Entry 9CXH (electron microscopy, 3.10 A resolution); this record covers chains A and B of the 4 polymer chains in the assembly.

# Chain A (and B)
Molecule: Cone cGMP-specific 3', 5'-cyclic phosphodiesterase subunit alpha'
Organism: Homo sapiens
Notes: EC 3.1.4.35; chain B of this document is another copy of the same molecule, construct and numbering; everything in this record applies to it too
Reference sequence: P51160 (PDE6C_HUMAN); numbering as in UniProt (aligned over 2-830)
Sequence (843 residues; row label = number of the first residue in the row; numbers below 1 keep their minus sign (Gly-12 is residue -12)):
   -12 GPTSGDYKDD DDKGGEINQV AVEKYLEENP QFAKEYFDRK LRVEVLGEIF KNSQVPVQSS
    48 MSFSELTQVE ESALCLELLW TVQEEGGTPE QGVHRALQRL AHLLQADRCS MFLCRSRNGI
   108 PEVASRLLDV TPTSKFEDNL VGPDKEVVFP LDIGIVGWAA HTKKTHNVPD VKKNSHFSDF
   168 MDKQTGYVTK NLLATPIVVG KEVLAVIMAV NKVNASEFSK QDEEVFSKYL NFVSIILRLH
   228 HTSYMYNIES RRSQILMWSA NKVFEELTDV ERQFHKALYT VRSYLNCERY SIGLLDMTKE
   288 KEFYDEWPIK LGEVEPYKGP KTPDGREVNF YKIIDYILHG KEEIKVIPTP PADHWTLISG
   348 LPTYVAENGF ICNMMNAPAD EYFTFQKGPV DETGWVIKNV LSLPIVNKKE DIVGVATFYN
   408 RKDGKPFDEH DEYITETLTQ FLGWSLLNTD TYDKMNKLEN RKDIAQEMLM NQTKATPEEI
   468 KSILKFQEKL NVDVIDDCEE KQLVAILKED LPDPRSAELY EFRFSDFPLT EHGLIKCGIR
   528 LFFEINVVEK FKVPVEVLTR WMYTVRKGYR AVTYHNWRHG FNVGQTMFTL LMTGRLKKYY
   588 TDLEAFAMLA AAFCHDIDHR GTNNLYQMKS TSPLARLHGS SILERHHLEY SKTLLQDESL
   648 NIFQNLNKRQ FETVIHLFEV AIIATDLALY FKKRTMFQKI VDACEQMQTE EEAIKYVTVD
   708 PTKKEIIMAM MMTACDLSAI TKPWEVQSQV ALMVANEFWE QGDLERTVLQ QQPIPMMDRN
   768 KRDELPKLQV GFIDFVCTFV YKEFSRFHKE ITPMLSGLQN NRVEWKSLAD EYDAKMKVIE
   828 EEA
Not modelled in the structure: -12 to 17, 826-830 (chain B: -12 to 32, 824-830)
Sequence notes: expression tag (-12 to 1)
Bound ions: Zn2+: His566, His602, Asp603, Asp723 (together with guanosine-5'-monophosphate); Mg2+: Asp603 (together with guanosine-5'-monophosphate)
Ligand contacts:
  - guanosine-5'-monophosphate (5GP): Tyr561, His562, His566, His602, Asp603, His606, Thr672, Leu674, Asp723, Leu724, Ile727, Val741, Phe745, Met763, Gln776, Phe779
  - cyclic guanosine monophosphate (PCG): Arg95, Cys96, Ser97, Phe99, Leu115, Asp116, Phe136, Gly141, Ile142, Val143, His163, Phe164, Ser165, Met168, Asp169, Thr172, Tyr174, Thr176, Leu179, Met195
UniProt features mapped onto this chain:
  - active site: His562 (Proton donor)
  - binding site (3',5'-cyclic GMP): Ser97, Asp116, Asp169 to Thr172, Thr176
  - binding site (a divalent metal cation): His566, His602, Asp603, Asp723
Reported in the primary citation:
  - disease-associated variants - R29W, Y323N (citing earlier work)
  - contacts within the chain: His262-Tyr323 (hydrogen bond)
  - binding site for guanosine-5'-monophosphate: Val741, Phe745, Gln776, Phe779
  - mutagenesis - L115F: increased binding to cyclic guanosine monophosphate

# How chain A and chain B interact
Contacting residue pairs (176; chain A residue first):
  Glu22(A) - Phe50(B)
  Asp25(A) - Phe50(B)
  Arg26(A) - Gln92(B)  hydrogen bond (backbone-side chain)
  Lys27(A) - Gln92(B)
  Arg29(A) - Thr54(B)
  Arg29(A) - Glu57(B)  salt bridge
  Arg29(A) - Arg86(B)
  Val30(A) - Gln208(B)
  Val30(A) - Asp209(B)
  Val30(A) - Val212(B)  hydrophobic
  Glu31(A) - Gln208(B)  hydrogen bond
  Val32(A) - Ser51(B)
  Leu33(A) - Thr54(B)
  Leu33(A) - Glu58(B)
  Leu33(A) - Leu90(B)  hydrophobic
  Ile36(A) - Gln55(B)
  Phe37(A) - Glu58(B)
  Phe37(A) - Lys215(B)
  Gln55(A) - Val56(B)
  Val56(A) - Glu52(B)
  Val56(A) - Gln55(B)
  Ser59(A) - Gln55(B)  hydrogen bond (side chain-backbone)
  Ser59(A) - Val56(B)
  Ser59(A) - Ser59(B)  hydrogen bond
  Ala60(A) - Gln55(B)
  Cys62(A) - Leu63(B)  hydrophobic
  Leu63(A) - Ser59(B)
  Leu66(A) - Cys62(B)  hydrophobic
  Leu66(A) - Leu63(B)  hydrophobic
  Leu66(A) - Leu66(B)  hydrophobic
  Leu66(A) - Phe219(B)  hydrophobic
  Gln70(A) - Asn218(B)
  Gln70(A) - Ile222(B)
  Gly187(A) - Glu72(B)
  Asn218(A) - Trp67(B)
  Asn218(A) - Gln70(B)
  Phe219(A) - Leu63(B)  hydrophobic
  Phe219(A) - Trp67(B)  hydrophobic
  Ile222(A) - Val69(B)  hydrophobic
  Ile222(A) - Gln70(B)
  Arg225(A) - Gln70(B)
  Leu226(A) - Arg225(B)
  Leu226(A) - Leu226(B)  hydrophobic
  Thr229(A) - Thr229(B)
  Ser230(A) - Thr229(B)
  Met232(A) - Tyr233(B)
  Tyr233(A) - Met232(B)  hydrophobic
  Tyr233(A) - Tyr233(B)
  Tyr233(A) - Glu236(B)
  Glu236(A) - Tyr233(B)
  Glu236(A) - Glu236(B)
  Glu236(A) - Ser237(B)
  Glu236(A) - Ser240(B)
  Ser237(A) - Glu236(B)
  Arg239(A) - Ser240(B)
  Arg239(A) - Gln241(B)  hydrogen bond
  Arg239(A) - Met244(B)
  Ser240(A) - Glu236(B)  hydrogen bond
  Ser240(A) - Arg239(B)  hydrogen bond
  Ser240(A) - Ser240(B)  hydrogen bond (backbone-side chain)
  Ser240(A) - Leu243(B)
  Leu243(A) - Ser240(B)
  Leu243(A) - Leu243(B)  hydrophobic
  Leu243(A) - Met244(B)  hydrophobic
  Met244(A) - Arg239(B)
  Met244(A) - Leu243(B)  hydrophobic
  Met244(A) - Trp431(B)  hydrophobic
  Ala247(A) - Phe428(B)  hydrophobic
  Asn248(A) - Trp431(B)
  Val250(A) - Phe251(B)  hydrophobic
  Phe251(A) - Val250(B)  hydrophobic
  Phe251(A) - Phe251(B)  hydrophobic
  Phe251(A) - Phe428(B)  hydrophobic
  Phe251(A) - Trp431(B)  hydrophobic
  Phe251(A) - Leu434(B)
  Phe251(A) - Asn435(B)
  Glu252(A) - Lys395(B)  hydrogen bond (backbone-side chain)
  Leu254(A) - Thr438(B)
  Glu289(A) - Arg632(B)  salt bridge
  Phe290(A) - Glu666(B)
  Phe290(A) - Val667(B)  hydrophobic
  Phe290(A) - Ile670(B)  hydrophobic
  Tyr291(A) - Arg632(B)  hydrogen bond
  Tyr291(A) - Leu676(B)  hydrophobic
  Tyr291(A) - Lys680(B)  hydrogen bond (backbone-side chain)
  Trp294(A) - Lys680(B)
  Trp294(A) - Thr709(B)
  Trp294(A) - Glu712(B)  hydrogen bond
  Trp294(A) - Ile713(B)  hydrophobic
  Lys297(A) - Thr709(B)
  Leu298(A) - Met683(B)  hydrophobic
  Leu298(A) - Asp707(B)
  Leu298(A) - Lys710(B)
  Leu298(A) - Ile713(B)  hydrophobic
  Lys395(A) - Glu252(B)  hydrogen bond (side chain-backbone)
  Tyr420(A) - Gln241(B)
  Thr424(A) - Met244(B)
  Phe428(A) - Ala247(B)  hydrophobic
  Phe428(A) - Phe251(B)  hydrophobic
  Trp431(A) - Met244(B)  hydrophobic
  Trp431(A) - Asn248(B)
  Trp431(A) - Phe251(B)
  Leu434(A) - Phe251(B)
  Asn435(A) - Phe251(B)
  Asn435(A) - Asn435(B)  hydrogen bond
  Thr438(A) - Leu254(B)
  Thr438(A) - Thr438(B)
  Thr438(A) - Met442(B)
  Lys441(A) - Met442(B)
  Met442(A) - Lys441(B)
  Met442(A) - Met442(B)  hydrophobic
  Met442(A) - Leu445(B)  hydrophobic
  Lys444(A) - Arg623(B)
  Lys444(A) - Leu624(B)
  Leu445(A) - Lys449(B)
  Asn447(A) - Pro620(B)
  Asn447(A) - Arg623(B)  hydrogen bond
  Asn447(A) - Leu624(B)
  Arg448(A) - Leu624(B)
  Arg448(A) - Glu636(B)  salt bridge
  Lys449(A) - Leu445(B)
  Lys449(A) - Arg448(B)
  Lys449(A) - Lys449(B)
  Ile451(A) - Arg607(B)
  Ile451(A) - Pro620(B)  hydrophobic
  Ile451(A) - Leu621(B)  hydrophobic
  Ile451(A) - Leu624(B)  hydrophobic
  Ala452(A) - Gln453(B)
  Gln453(A) - Ala452(B)
  Glu454(A) - Arg557(B)  salt bridge
  Glu454(A) - Arg607(B)  salt bridge
  Met455(A) - Leu456(B)  hydrophobic
  Met455(A) - Arg557(B)
  Met455(A) - Asp605(B)
  Met455(A) - Arg607(B)  hydrogen bond
  Met455(A) - His633(B)
  Met455(A) - Tyr637(B)  hydrophobic
  Leu456(A) - Met455(B)  hydrophobic
  Leu456(A) - Leu456(B)
  Asn458(A) - Arg557(B)  hydrogen bond
  Gln459(A) - Gln459(B)
  Gln459(A) - Thr460(B)
  Gln459(A) - Lys554(B)  hydrogen bond (side chain-backbone)
  Thr460(A) - Gln459(B)
  Lys554(A) - Gln459(B)  hydrogen bond (backbone-side chain)
  Arg557(A) - Glu454(B)  salt bridge
  Arg557(A) - Met455(B)
  Arg557(A) - Asn458(B)  hydrogen bond
  Asp605(A) - Met455(B)
  Arg607(A) - Ile451(B)
  Arg607(A) - Glu454(B)  salt bridge
  Arg607(A) - Met455(B)
  Pro620(A) - Asn447(B)
  Pro620(A) - Ile451(B)  hydrophobic
  Leu621(A) - Ile451(B)  hydrophobic
  Arg623(A) - Asn447(B)  hydrogen bond
  Leu624(A) - Asn447(B)
  Leu624(A) - Arg448(B)
  Leu624(A) - Ile451(B)  hydrophobic
  Arg632(A) - Glu289(B)  salt bridge
  His633(A) - Met455(B)
  Glu636(A) - Arg448(B)  salt bridge
  Val667(A) - Phe290(B)  hydrophobic
  Ile670(A) - Phe290(B)  hydrophobic
  Leu676(A) - Tyr291(B)  hydrophobic
  Lys680(A) - Tyr291(B)  hydrogen bond (side chain-backbone)
  Lys680(A) - Trp294(B)
  Met683(A) - Trp294(B)  hydrophobic
  Met683(A) - Pro295(B)
  Lys686(A) - Glu300(B)  salt bridge
  Asp707(A) - Leu298(B)
  Thr709(A) - Lys297(B)
  Thr709(A) - Leu298(B)
  Glu712(A) - Trp294(B)  hydrogen bond
  Ile713(A) - Trp294(B)  hydrophobic
  Ile713(A) - Leu298(B)  hydrophobic
Interface residues without a listed pair, chain A (108 interface residues in all): Gly34, Val69, Lys215, Glu253, Pro295, Glu300, Ser432, Glu446, Asp450, Ser627, Tyr637, Glu666, Ala671, Lys679, Lys710, Ala716
Interface residues without a listed pair, chain B (107 interface residues in all): His89, Asn201, Ser230, Glu253, Thr424, Ser432, Lys444, Glu446, Asp450, Lys686, Ala716

# Summary
108 residues of chain A and 107 residues of chain B are in contact, with 23 hydrogen bonds and 10 salt
bridges. Polar contacts include Arg29(A)-Glu57(B), Glu289(A)-Arg632(B) and Arg448(A)-Glu636(B). The paper
reports a binding site for guanosine-5'-monophosphate at Val741(A), Phe745(A) and Gln776(A) among others;
L115F of chain A increases binding to cyclic guanosine monophosphate.
Both chains are Cone cGMP-specific 3', 5'-cyclic phosphodiesterase subunit alpha' (Homo sapiens). Entry 9CXH
(Structure of PDE6C in complex with the rod inhibitory p gamma subunit in the presence of ...) was determined
by electron microscopy (same publication as 9CXG, 9CXI and 9CXJ).
